Entry 5OGC (electron microscopy, 4.80 A resolution (low resolution: residue-level contacts below are approximate; hydrogen-bond / salt-bridge calls are withheld)); this record covers chains K and B of the 3 polymer chains in the assembly.

[Chain K]
Name: Kinesin-like protein KIF18A
Organism: Homo sapiens
UniProt: Q8NI77 (KI18A_HUMAN); numbering as in UniProt (aligned over 1-374)
Sequence (377 residues; row label = number of the first residue in the row; numbers below 1 keep their minus sign (Gly-2 is residue -2)):
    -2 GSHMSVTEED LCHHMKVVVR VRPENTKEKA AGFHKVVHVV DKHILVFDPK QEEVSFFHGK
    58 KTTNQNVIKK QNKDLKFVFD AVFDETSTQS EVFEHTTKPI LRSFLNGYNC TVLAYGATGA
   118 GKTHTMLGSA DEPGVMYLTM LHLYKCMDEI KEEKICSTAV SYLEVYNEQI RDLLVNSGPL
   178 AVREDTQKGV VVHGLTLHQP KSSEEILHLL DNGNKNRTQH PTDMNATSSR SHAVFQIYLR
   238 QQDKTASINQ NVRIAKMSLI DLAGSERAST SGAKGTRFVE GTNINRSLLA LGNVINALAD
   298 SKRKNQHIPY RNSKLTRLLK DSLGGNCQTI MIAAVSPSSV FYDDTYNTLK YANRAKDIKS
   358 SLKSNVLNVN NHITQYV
Disordered / not traced: -2 to 9, 48-67, 358-374
Sequence notes: expression tag (-2 to 0)
Ligand contacts: bis-tris buffer (9V5; 4-chloranyl-2-nitro-1-(phenylsulfonyl)benzene): Leu124, Gly125, Met133, Tyr134, Tyr159, Leu207, Asn211, Arg214, Thr224, Ser225, Ala230, Leu256, Ile257, Asp258
Reported in the primary citation:
  - binding site for bis-tris buffer: Leu124, Met133, Tyr134, Tyr159, Leu207, Asn211, Arg214, Thr224, Ala230, Leu256, Asp258 (from molecular simulation)

[Chain B]
Name: Tubulin beta chain
Organism: Sus scrofa
UniProt: P02554 (TBB_PIG); the author numbering skips numbers that UniProt does not, so the offset changes along the chain: 1-44 = UniProt 1-44; 47-360 = UniProt 45-358; 369-455 = UniProt 359-445
Sequence (445 residues; each row starts with the number of its first residue; note: 10 numbers in that range are skipped by the numbering (no residue carries them; nothing is unmodelled there)):
     1 MREIVHIQAG QCGNQIGAKF WEVISDEHGI DPTGSYHGDS DLQL
    47 ERINVYYNEA AGNKYVPRAI LVDLEPGTMD SVRSGPFGQI FRPDNFVFGQ SGAGNNWAKG
   107 HYTEGAELVD SVLDVVRKES ESCDCLQGFQ LTHSLGGGTG SGMGTLLISK IREEYPDRIM
   167 NTFSVVPSPK VSDTVVEPYN ATLSVHQLVE NTDETYCIDN EALYDICFRT LKLTTPTYGD
   227 LNHLVSATMS GVTTCLRFPG QLNADLRKLA VNMVPFPRLH FFMPGFAPLT SRGSQQYRAL
   287 TVPELTQQMF DAKNMMAACD PRHGRYLTVA AVFRGRMSMK EVDEQMLNVQ NKNSSYFVEW
   347 IPNNVKTAVC DIPP
   369 RGLKMSATFI GNSTAIQELF KRISEQFTAM FRRKAFLHWY TGEGMDEMEF TEAESNMNDL
   429 VSEYQQYQDA TADEQGEFEE EGEEDEA
Disordered / not traced: 1, 438-455
Ligand contacts:
  - GDP (guanosine-5'-diphosphate): Gly10, Gln11, Cys12, Gln15, Ile16, Ala99, Asn101, Ser140, Gly142, Gly143, Gly144, Thr145, Gly146, Val171, Asp179, Thr180, Glu183, Asn206, Tyr224, Leu227, Asn228
  - GTP (guanosine-5'-triphosphate): Gln247, Leu248, Lys254
  - taxol (TA1): Glu22, Val23, Asp26, Glu27, Leu217, Asp226, His229, Leu230, Ala233, Ser236, Gly237, Phe272, Pro274, Leu275, Thr276, Ser277, Arg278, Pro360, Arg369, Gly370, Leu371

[Interface between chain K and chain B]
Pairs across the interface (13; chain K residue first):
  Val179(K) - Glu420(B)
  Arg180(K) - Asp414(B)
  Arg180(K) - Met416(B)
  Glu181(K) - Met416(B)
  Glu181(K) - Ser423(B)
  Phe275(K) - Asp163(B)
  Gln303(K) - Ser430(B)
  Gln303(K) - Gln434(B)
  His304(K) - Gln434(B)
  Arg308(K) - Glu196(B)
  Arg308(K) - Arg264(B)
  Arg308(K) - Asn424(B)
  Arg308(K) - Asp427(B)
Also at the interface, not in a pair above, chain K (8 interface residues in all): Asn309
Also at the interface, not in a pair above, chain B (13 interface residues in all): His192, Thr419

[Overview]
The interface between chain K and chain B involves 8 residues on one side and 13 on the other. Ligands of
chain K: bis-tris buffer. Ligands of chain B: GTP, GDP and taxol. From the paper: a binding site for bis-tris
buffer at Leu124(K), Met133(K) and Tyr134(K) among others.
Chain K is Kinesin-like protein KIF18A (Homo sapiens) and chain B is Tubulin beta chain (Sus scrofa); the
structure, Molecular basis of human kinesin-8 function and inhibition, was determined by electron microscopy
together with 5OAM and 5OCU from the same study.
